PDB entry 6VMB | electron microscopy, 5.23 A resolution (low resolution: residue-level contacts below are approximate; hydrogen-bond / salt-bridge calls are withheld) | chains e and g of the 26 polymer chains in the assembly

[Chain e]
Molecule: ATP synthase epsilon chain, chloroplastic
Organism: Spinacia oleracea
UniProt: P00833 (ATPE_SPIOL); residue numbers follow UniProt; this construct covers 1-134
Amino-acid sequence (134 residues; each row starts with the number of its first residue):
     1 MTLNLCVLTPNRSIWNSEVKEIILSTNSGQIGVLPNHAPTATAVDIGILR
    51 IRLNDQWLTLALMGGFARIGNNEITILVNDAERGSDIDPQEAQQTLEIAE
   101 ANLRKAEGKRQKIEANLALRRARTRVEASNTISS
Disordered / not traced: 132-134

[Chain g]
Molecule: ATP synthase gamma chain, chloroplastic
Organism: Spinacia oleracea
UniProt: P05435 (ATPG_SPIOL); residue numbers follow UniProt; this construct covers 1-364
Amino-acid sequence (364 residues; row label = number of the first residue in the row):
     1 MACSLSFSSSVSTFHLPTTTQSTQAPPNNATTLPTTNPIQCANLRELRDR
    51 IGSVKNTQKITEAMKLVAAAKVRRAQEAVVNGRPFSETLVEVLYNMNEQL
   101 QTEDVDVPLTKIRTVKKVALMVVTGDRGLCGGFNNMLLKKAESRIAELKK
   151 LGVDYTIISIGKKGNTYFIRRPEIPVDRYFDGTNLPTAKEAQAIADDVFS
   201 LFVSEEVDKVEMLYTKFVSLVKSDPVIHTLLPLSPKGEICDINGKCVDAA
   251 EDELFRLTTKEGKLTVERDMIKTETPAFSPILEFEQDPAQILDALLPLYL
   301 NSQILRALQESLASELAARMTAMSNATDNANELKKTLSINYNRARQAKIT
   351 GEILEIVAGANACV
Disordered / not traced: 1-40, 364
Swiss-Prot annotation at these positions:
  - active site: C130
Cystine bridges: C240-C246

[Chain e / chain g interface]
Pairs across the interface (52):
  T9(e) - F85(g)
  P10(e) - G82(g)
  P10(e) - F85(g)
  P10(e) - L305(g)
  N11(e) - A188(g)
  T26(e) - Q286(g)
  N27(e) - Q286(g)
  N27(e) - Q290(g)
  S28(e) - E285(g)
  S28(e) - Q286(g)
  A38(e) - E283(g)
  P39(e) - I281(g)
  P39(e) - L282(g)
  P39(e) - E283(g)
  T40(e) - E283(g)
  T40(e) - E285(g)
  A41(e) - L282(g)
  A41(e) - E283(g)
  A41(e) - E285(g)
  A41(e) - Q286(g)
  A43(e) - Q286(g)
  G65(e) - A294(g)
  G65(e) - L298(g)
  F66(e) - L295(g)
  R68(e) - N95(g)
  R68(e) - A277(g)
  R68(e) - F278(g)
  R68(e) - S279(g)
  L77(e) - F85(g)
  L77(e) - T88(g)
  L77(e) - L89(g)
  L77(e) - L298(g)
  V78(e) - L298(g)
  N79(e) - Q192(g)
  N79(e) - L298(g)
  N79(e) - N301(g)
  D80(e) - A188(g)
  D80(e) - K189(g)
  K109(e) - V203(g)
  K109(e) - S204(g)
  K109(e) - E205(g)
  R110(e) - S200(g)
  R110(e) - L201(g)
  R110(e) - S204(g)
  R110(e) - E206(g)
  Q111(e) - R178(g)
  Q111(e) - S200(g)
  I113(e) - S200(g)
  I113(e) - V203(g)
  E114(e) - D197(g)
  E114(e) - S200(g)
  L117(e) - D196(g)
Other interface residues (no listed pair), chain e (29 interface residues in all): L8, S13, I31, T42, M63
Other interface residues (no listed pair), chain g (37 interface residues in all): N81, V92, P186, F199, V207, F284

[Overview]
29 residues of chain e and 37 residues of chain g are in contact. UniProt lists active-site residue C130(g) on
chain g.
Here chain e is ATP synthase epsilon chain, chloroplastic and chain g is ATP synthase gamma chain,
chloroplastic, both from Spinacia oleracea. Entry 6VMB (Chloroplast ATP synthase (C1, CF1FO)) was determined
by electron microscopy together with 6VM1, 6VM4, 6VMD, 6VMG, 6VOF, 6VOG and 8 further entries from the same
study.
